Entry 8H7G (electron microscopy, 3.70 A resolution); this record covers chains I and O of the 14 polymer chains in the assembly.

# Chain I
Molecule: STAGA complex 65 subunit gamma
From: Homo sapiens
UniProtKB: O94864 (ST65G_HUMAN); numbering as in UniProt (aligned over 1-414)
Amino-acid sequence (455 residues; numbered 1 to 455; the number before each row is that of its first residue):
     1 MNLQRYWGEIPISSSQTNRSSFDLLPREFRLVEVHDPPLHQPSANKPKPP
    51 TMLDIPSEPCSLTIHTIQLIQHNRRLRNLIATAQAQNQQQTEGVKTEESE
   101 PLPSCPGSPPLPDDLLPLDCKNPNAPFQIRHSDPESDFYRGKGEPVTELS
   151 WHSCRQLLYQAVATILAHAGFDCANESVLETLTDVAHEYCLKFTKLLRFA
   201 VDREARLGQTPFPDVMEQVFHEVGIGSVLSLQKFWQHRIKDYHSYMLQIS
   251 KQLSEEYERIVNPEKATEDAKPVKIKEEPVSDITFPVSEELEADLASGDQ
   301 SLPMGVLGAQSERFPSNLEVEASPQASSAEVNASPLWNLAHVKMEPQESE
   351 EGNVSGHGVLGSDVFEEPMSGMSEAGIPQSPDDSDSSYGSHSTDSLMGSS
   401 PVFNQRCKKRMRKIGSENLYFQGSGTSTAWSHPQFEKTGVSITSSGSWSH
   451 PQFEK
Disordered / not traced: 1-14, 30-60, 88-128, 262-455
Construct notes: expression tag (415-455)
Curated features (UniProtKB/Swiss-Prot):
  - modified residue (Phosphoserine): Ser108, Ser323, Ser334
  - cross-link: Lys271 (Glycyl lysine isopeptide (Lys-Gly) (interchain with G-Cter in SUMO2))

# Chain O
Molecule: Transcription initiation factor TFIID subunit 10
From: Homo sapiens
UniProtKB: Q12962 (TAF10_HUMAN); residues 1-218 here = UniProt positions 1-218
Amino-acid sequence (218 residues; numbered 1 to 218; the number before each row is that of its first residue):
     1 MSCSGSGADPEAAPASAASAPGPAPPVSAPAALPSSTAAENKASPAGTAG
    51 GPGAGAAAGGTGPLAARAGEPAERRGAAPVSAGGAAPPEGAISNGVYVLP
   101 SAANGDVKPVVSSTPLVDFLMQLEDYTPTIPDAVTGYYLNRAGFEASDPR
   151 IIRLISLAAQKFISDIANDALQHCKMKGTASGSSRSKSKDRKYTLTMEDL
   201 TPALSEYGINVKKPHYFT
Disordered / not traced: 1-115, 181-191, 218
Curated features (UniProtKB/Swiss-Prot):
  - motif: Lys187 to Lys189 ([KR]-[STA]-K motif)
  - modified residue: Ser2 (N-acetylserine), Ser44 (Phosphoserine), Thr48 (Phosphothreonine), Lys189 (Allysine)
  - mutagenesis: Lys189 (K189Q: Abolishes methylation. Does not affect interaction with LOXL2 but greatly reduces deamination by LOXL2)

# Interface between chain I and chain O
Pairs across the interface (73):
  Ser61(I) - Thr127(O)
  Thr63(I) - Thr129(O)
  Arg130(I) - Val117(O)
  Arg130(I) - Met121(O)
  His131(I) - Asp118(O)  salt bridge
  His131(I) - Met121(O)
  Ser132(I) - Asp118(O)  hydrogen bond
  Ser132(I) - Leu120(O)
  Ser132(I) - Met121(O)
  Phe138(I) - Leu123(O)  hydrophobic
  Phe138(I) - Glu124(O)
  Phe138(I) - Pro149(O)  hydrophobic
  Phe138(I) - Arg150(O)
  Tyr139(I) - Arg150(O)  hydrogen bond (backbone-side chain)
  Arg140(I) - Arg150(O)  hydrogen bond (backbone-side chain)
  Gly141(I) - Asp148(O)
  Gly141(I) - Arg150(O)
  Gly143(I) - Ser147(O)
  Gly143(I) - Pro149(O)
  Glu144(I) - Ser147(O)
  Pro145(I) - Ser147(O)
  Val146(I) - Asp132(O)
  Val146(I) - Ala133(O)  hydrophobic
  Val146(I) - Ala146(O)  hydrogen bond (backbone-backbone)
  Leu149(I) - Ala133(O)  hydrophobic
  Leu149(I) - Tyr137(O)
  Leu157(I) - Val134(O)  hydrophobic
  Leu158(I) - Tyr138(O)
  Thr164(I) - Thr129(O)
  Ile165(I) - Thr129(O)
  Ile165(I) - Ile163(O)  hydrophobic
  Leu166(I) - Ala167(O)  hydrophobic
  Ala169(I) - Leu171(O)
  Gly170(I) - Tyr193(O)
  Phe171(I) - Leu171(O)  hydrophobic
  Phe171(I) - Leu195(O)  hydrophobic
  Asp172(I) - Lys192(O)  hydrogen bond (side chain-backbone)
  Asp172(I) - Tyr193(O)  hydrogen bond (side chain-backbone)
  Cys173(I) - Tyr193(O)  hydrogen bond (side chain-backbone)
  Cys173(I) - Thr194(O)  hydrogen bond
  Cys173(I) - Leu195(O)
  Ala174(I) - Leu195(O)  hydrophobic
  Asn175(I) - Leu195(O)  hydrogen bond (side chain-backbone)
  Asn175(I) - Thr196(O)
  Ser177(I) - Met197(O)
  Ser177(I) - Lys213(O)  hydrogen bond
  Thr181(I) - Leu200(O)
  Thr181(I) - Lys213(O)
  Leu182(I) - Ile163(O)  hydrophobic
  Val185(I) - Phe162(O)  hydrophobic
  Ala186(I) - Ile163(O)  hydrophobic
  His187(I) - Tyr138(O)
  Tyr189(I) - Phe162(O)  hydrophobic
  Cys190(I) - Tyr138(O)  hydrophobic
  Leu191(I) - Arg141(O)
  Phe193(I) - Ile155(O)  hydrophobic
  Thr194(I) - Tyr138(O)
  Thr194(I) - Leu139(O)
  Thr194(I) - Ala142(O)
  Arg198(I) - Ala142(O)
  Arg198(I) - Phe144(O)
  Met216(I) - Ile151(O)  hydrophobic
  Phe220(I) - Leu154(O)  hydrophobic
  Ile225(I) - Lys161(O)
  Val228(I) - Leu154(O)  hydrophobic
  Leu231(I) - Tyr126(O)
  Gln232(I) - Gln122(O)  hydrogen bond
  Gln232(I) - Tyr126(O)
  Phe234(I) - Lys161(O)
  Trp235(I) - Asp125(O)
  Trp235(I) - Tyr126(O)  hydrophobic
  Arg238(I) - Asp165(O)  salt bridge
  Arg238(I) - Asn168(O)  hydrogen bond
Also at the interface, not in a pair above, chain I (55 interface residues in all): Leu62, Lys142, Thr147, Trp151, Cys154, Ala161, Val178, Val201
Also at the interface, not in a pair above, chain O (51 interface residues in all): Leu116, Phe119, Ile130, Ile152, Ala158, Ala159, Ser164, Ala170

# Summary
55 residues of chain I and 51 residues of chain O are in contact, with 12 hydrogen bonds and 2 salt bridges.
Among the polar pairs are His131(I)-Asp118(O), Arg238(I)-Asp165(O) and Ser132(I)-Asp118(O). UniProt lists one
mutagenesis site on chain O.
Here chain I is STAGA complex 65 subunit gamma and chain O is Transcription initiation factor TFIID subunit
10, both from Homo sapiens. Entry 8H7G (Cryo-EM structure of the human SAGA complex) was determined by
electron microscopy.
